4DJF - chains A and B of the 6 polymer chains in the assembly; structure by X-ray diffraction, 3.03 A resolution.

== Chain A (and B) ==
Molecule: 5-methyltetrahydrofolate corrinoid/iron sulfur protein methyltransferase
Source organism: Moorella thermoacetica
Notes: chain B of this document is another copy of the same molecule, construct and numbering; everything in this record applies to it too
UniProtKB: Q46389 (Q46389_MOOTH); numbering as in UniProt (aligned over 1-262)
Amino-acid sequence (262 residues; each row starts with the number of its first residue):
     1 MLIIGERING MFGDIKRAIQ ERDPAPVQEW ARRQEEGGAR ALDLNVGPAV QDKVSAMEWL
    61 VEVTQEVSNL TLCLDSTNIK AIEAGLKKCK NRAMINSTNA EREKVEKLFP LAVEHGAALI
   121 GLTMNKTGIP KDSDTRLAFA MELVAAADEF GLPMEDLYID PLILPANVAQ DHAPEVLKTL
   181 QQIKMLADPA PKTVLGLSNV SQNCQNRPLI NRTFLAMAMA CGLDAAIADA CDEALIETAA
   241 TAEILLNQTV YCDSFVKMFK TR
Small-molecule neighbours:
  - 5-methyl-5,6,7,8-tetrahydrofolic acid (C2F): E6, N9, M11, F12, G13, D75, N96, S97, I120, L122, D160, G196, S198, N199, Q202, R207, I227
  - co-methylcobalamin (COB): I129, V168, A169, N199, Q202, N203
UniProt features mapped onto this chain:
  - binding site ((6S)-5-methyl-5,6,7,8-tetrahydrofolate): N96, D160, N199, Q202, R207
  - binding site (Ca(2+)): K184, G222, D224
  - binding site (methylcob(III)alamin): Q202, N203
  - site: N199 (Transition state stabilizer)
  - mutagenesis: N199 (N199A: 20-fold decreased affinity for methyltetrahydrofolate and nearly abolished catalytic activity)
From the paper describing this entry:
  - binding site for 5-methyl-5,6,7,8-tetrahydrofolic acid: N199
  - conformationally variable residues (side-chain flip): N199

== How chain A and chain B interact ==
Residue-residue contacts (65):
  A166(A) with Y251(B)
  N167(A) with Y251(B)
  Q170(A) with I244(B), hydrogen bond (side chain-backbone); N247(B); T249(B), hydrogen bond (side chain-backbone); V250(B); Y251(B), hydrogen bond (side chain-backbone)
  D171(A) with N247(B)
  A173(A) with L245(B)
  P174(A) with L245(B); L246(B); N247(B)
  Q181(A) with Q181(B), hydrogen bond
  V200(A) with L245(B), hydrophobic
  C204(A) with Y251(B)
  Q205(A) with Y251(B), hydrogen bond (backbone-side chain); D253(B); F255(B)
  L209(A) with E237(B); T241(B); V256(B), hydrophobic
  I210(A) with T241(B); L245(B), hydrophobic; F255(B), hydrophobic
  T213(A) with A216(B); T238(B); T241(B); L245(B)
  F214(A) with L245(B)
  A216(A) with M217(B)
  M217(A) with A216(B); A220(B); A242(B); L245(B), hydrophobic; L246(B), hydrophobic
  A220(A) with M217(B)
  E237(A) with L209(B)
  T241(A) with L209(B); I210(B); T213(B)
  A242(A) with T213(B); M217(B), hydrophobic
  I244(A) with Q170(B), hydrogen bond (backbone-side chain)
  L245(A) with A173(B); P174(B); V200(B), hydrophobic; I210(B), hydrophobic; T213(B); F214(B); M217(B), hydrophobic
  L246(A) with P174(B); L177(B), hydrophobic; M217(B), hydrophobic
  N247(A) with Q170(B); D171(B); P174(B)
  T249(A) with Q170(B), hydrogen bond (backbone-side chain)
  V250(A) with Q170(B)
  Y251(A) with A166(B); N167(B); Q170(B), hydrogen bond (backbone-side chain); C204(B); Q205(B), hydrogen bond (side chain-backbone)
  D253(A) with Q205(B), hydrogen bond (backbone-side chain)
  F255(A) with Q205(B)
Interface residues without a listed pair, chain A (34 interface residues in all): L177, C221, T238, Q248, V256
Interface residues without a listed pair, chain B (35 interface residues in all): N203, C221, S254

== In short ==
34 residues of chain A face 35 of chain B across their interface; the contacts include 10 hydrogen bonds.
Among the polar pairs are Q170(A)-I244(B), Q170(A)-T249(B) and Q170(A)-Y251(B). Ligands of chain A:
5-methyl-5,6,7,8-tetrahydrofolic acid and co-methylcobalamin. From the paper: a binding site for
5-methyl-5,6,7,8-tetrahydrofolic acid at N199(A); conformational variability at N199(A).
Chain A and chain B are both 5-methyltetrahydrofolate corrinoid/iron sulfur protein methyltransferase
(Moorella thermoacetica); the structure, Crystal structure of folate-bound corrinoid iron-sulfur protein
(CFeSP) in complex with its methyltransferase (MeTr), co-crystallized with ..., was determined by X-ray
diffraction together with 4DJD and 4DJE from the same study.
